1TUY - chains A and B; structure by X-ray diffraction, 3.00 A resolution.

# Chain A (and B)
Molecule: Acetate kinase
Source organism: Methanosarcina thermophila
Notes: EC 2.7.2.1; chain B of this document is another copy of the same molecule, construct and numbering; everything in this record applies to it too
UniProtKB: P38502 (ACKA_METTE); residue numbers follow UniProt; this construct covers 1-399
Sequence (399 residues; numbered 1 to 399; the number before each row is that of its first residue):
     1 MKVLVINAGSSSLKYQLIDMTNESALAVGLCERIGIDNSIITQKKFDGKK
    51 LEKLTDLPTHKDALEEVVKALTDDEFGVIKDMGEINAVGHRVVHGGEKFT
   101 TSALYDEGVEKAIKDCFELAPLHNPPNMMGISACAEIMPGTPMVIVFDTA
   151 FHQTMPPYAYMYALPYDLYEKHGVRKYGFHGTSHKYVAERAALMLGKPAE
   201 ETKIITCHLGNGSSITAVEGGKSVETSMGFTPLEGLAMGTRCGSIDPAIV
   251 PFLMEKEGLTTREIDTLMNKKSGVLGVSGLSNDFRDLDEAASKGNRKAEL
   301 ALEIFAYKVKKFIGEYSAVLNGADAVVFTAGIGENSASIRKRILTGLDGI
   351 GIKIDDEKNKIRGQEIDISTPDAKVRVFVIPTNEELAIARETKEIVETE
Small-molecule neighbours: ADP (adenosine-5'-diphosphate): Lys14, Gly210, Asn211, Asp283, Phe284, Arg285, Ala330, Gly331, Ile332, Asn335, Ser336
Swiss-Prot annotation at these positions:
  - active site: Asp148 (Proton donor/acceptor)
  - binding site (Mg(2+)): Asn7, Glu384
  - binding site (ATP): Lys14, His208 to Gly212, Asp283 to Arg285, Gly331 to Asn335
  - binding site (substrate): Arg91
  - site (Transition state stabilizer): His180, Arg241

# Chain A / chain B interface
Contacting residue pairs (127):
  Glu118(A) - Phe252(B)
  Glu118(A) - Lys256(B)  salt bridge
  Tyr158(A) - Glu303(B)
  Tyr158(A) - Tyr307(B)
  Ala159(A) - Tyr307(B)
  Met161(A) - Ile304(B)  hydrophobic
  Tyr162(A) - Ile245(B)  hydrophobic
  Tyr162(A) - Asp246(B)
  Tyr162(A) - Ile249(B)  hydrophobic
  Tyr162(A) - Val277(B)
  Ala163(A) - Ala237(B)  hydrophobic
  Ala163(A) - Cys242(B)
  Ala163(A) - Ser272(B)
  Ala163(A) - Gly273(B)  hydrogen bond (backbone-backbone)
  Ala163(A) - Val277(B)  hydrophobic
  Leu164(A) - Cys242(B)  hydrophobic
  Leu164(A) - Ile245(B)  hydrophobic
  Leu164(A) - Ser272(B)
  Leu164(A) - Gly276(B)
  Leu164(A) - Val277(B)
  Pro165(A) - Lys271(B)
  Pro165(A) - Ser272(B)
  Pro165(A) - Gly276(B)
  Tyr166(A) - Gly276(B)  hydrogen bond (backbone-backbone)
  Tyr166(A) - Val277(B)
  Tyr166(A) - Lys297(B)
  Tyr166(A) - Leu300(B)  hydrophobic
  Leu168(A) - Leu253(B)  hydrophobic
  Lys171(A) - Glu257(B)  salt bridge
  His172(A) - Phe252(B)
  His172(A) - Lys256(B)
  His172(A) - Glu257(B)  salt bridge
  Val174(A) - Ile249(B)  hydrophobic
  Val174(A) - Phe252(B)  hydrophobic
  Glu225(A) - Tyr307(B)  hydrogen bond
  Glu225(A) - Lys311(B)  salt bridge
  Phe230(A) - Asp246(B)
  Phe230(A) - Ile249(B)  hydrophobic
  Thr231(A) - Asp246(B)  hydrogen bond
  Thr231(A) - Ala248(B)
  Leu233(A) - Asp246(B)
  Leu233(A) - Pro247(B)  hydrophobic
  Leu233(A) - Ala248(B)
  Glu234(A) - Ser244(B)
  Glu234(A) - Ile245(B)
  Glu234(A) - Asp246(B)
  Ala237(A) - Ala163(B)  hydrophobic
  Cys242(A) - Ala163(B)
  Cys242(A) - Leu164(B)  hydrophobic
  Gly243(A) - Pro247(B)
  Ser244(A) - Glu234(B)
  Ile245(A) - Tyr162(B)  hydrophobic
  Ile245(A) - Leu164(B)  hydrophobic
  Ile245(A) - Glu234(B)
  Ile245(A) - Pro247(B)  hydrophobic
  Asp246(A) - Tyr162(B)
  Asp246(A) - Phe230(B)
  Asp246(A) - Thr231(B)  hydrogen bond
  Asp246(A) - Leu233(B)
  Asp246(A) - Glu234(B)  hydrogen bond (side chain-backbone)
  Pro247(A) - Gly243(B)
  Pro247(A) - Ile245(B)  hydrophobic
  Pro247(A) - Met268(B)  hydrophobic
  Ala248(A) - Pro121(B)
  Ala248(A) - Thr231(B)
  Ala248(A) - Leu233(B)
  Ile249(A) - Tyr162(B)
  Ile249(A) - Val174(B)  hydrophobic
  Ile249(A) - Phe230(B)  hydrophobic
  Val250(A) - Val250(B)  hydrophobic
  Pro251(A) - Thr261(B)
  Phe252(A) - Ala120(B)
  Phe252(A) - Pro121(B)
  Phe252(A) - Phe230(B)  hydrophobic
  Leu253(A) - Leu168(B)  hydrophobic
  Met254(A) - Met254(B)  hydrophobic
  Glu255(A) - Thr261(B)  hydrogen bond
  Glu255(A) - Arg262(B)  salt bridge
  Lys256(A) - His172(B)
  Glu257(A) - Lys171(B)  salt bridge
  Glu257(A) - His172(B)  salt bridge
  Thr261(A) - Met254(B)
  Thr261(A) - Glu255(B)  hydrogen bond
  Arg262(A) - Glu255(B)  salt bridge
  Met268(A) - Pro247(B)  hydrophobic
  Lys271(A) - Pro165(B)
  Ser272(A) - Ala163(B)
  Ser272(A) - Leu164(B)
  Ser272(A) - Pro165(B)
  Gly273(A) - Ala163(B)  hydrogen bond (backbone-backbone)
  Gly276(A) - Leu164(B)
  Gly276(A) - Pro165(B)
  Gly276(A) - Tyr166(B)  hydrogen bond (backbone-backbone)
  Val277(A) - Tyr162(B)
  Val277(A) - Ala163(B)  hydrophobic
  Val277(A) - Leu164(B)
  Val277(A) - Tyr166(B)
  Lys297(A) - Tyr166(B)
  Ile304(A) - Met161(B)  hydrophobic
  Tyr307(A) - Tyr158(B)
  Tyr307(A) - Glu225(B)  hydrogen bond
  Tyr307(A) - Val319(B)
  Lys310(A) - Ala318(B)
  Lys311(A) - Glu225(B)  salt bridge
  Lys311(A) - Glu315(B)  salt bridge
  Lys311(A) - Val319(B)
  Gly314(A) - Gly314(B)
  Gly314(A) - Glu315(B)
  Gly314(A) - Ala318(B)
  Glu315(A) - Lys311(B)  salt bridge
  Glu315(A) - Gly314(B)
  Glu315(A) - Glu315(B)
  Ser317(A) - Ile350(B)
  Ala318(A) - Lys310(B)
  Ala318(A) - Gly314(B)
  Ala318(A) - Leu347(B)  hydrophobic
  Val319(A) - Lys311(B)
  Asn321(A) - Gly346(B)
  Asn321(A) - Leu347(B)  hydrogen bond (side chain-backbone)
  Asn321(A) - Asp348(B)  hydrogen bond
  Asn321(A) - Gly349(B)  hydrogen bond (side chain-backbone)
  Gly346(A) - Asn321(B)  hydrogen bond (backbone-side chain)
  Leu347(A) - Ala318(B)  hydrophobic
  Leu347(A) - Asn321(B)  hydrogen bond (backbone-side chain)
  Asp348(A) - Asn321(B)  hydrogen bond
  Gly349(A) - Asn321(B)  hydrogen bond (backbone-side chain)
  Ile350(A) - Ser317(B)
Other interface residues (no listed pair), chain A (70 interface residues in all): Leu119, Pro157, Arg241, Ile264, Asp265, Leu267, Arg296, Leu300, Glu303, Gly322, Lys374
Other interface residues (no listed pair), chain B (68 interface residues in all): Pro157, Ala159, Arg241, Pro251, Ile264, Asp265, Leu267, Gly322

# In short
The interface between chain A and chain B involves 70 residues on one side and 68 on the other; the contacts
include 18 hydrogen bonds and 11 salt bridges. Polar pairs include Glu118(A)-Lys256(B), Lys171(A)-Glu257(B)
and His172(A)-Glu257(B). Bound to chain A: ADP.
Chain A and chain B are both Acetate kinase (Methanosarcina thermophila); the structure, Acetate Kinase
complexed with ADP, AlF3 and acetate, was determined by X-ray diffraction together with 1TUU from the same
study.
